PDB entry 9D3L | electron microscopy, 2.80 A resolution | chains D and J of the 12 polymer chains in the assembly

[Chain D]
Name: Histone H2B type 1-M
Source organism: Homo sapiens
UniProtKB: Q99879 (H2B1M_HUMAN); residues 34-123 here correspond to UniProt positions 35-124 (UniProt number = residue number + 1)
Chain sequence (90 residues; numbered 34 to 123; the number before each row is that of its first residue):
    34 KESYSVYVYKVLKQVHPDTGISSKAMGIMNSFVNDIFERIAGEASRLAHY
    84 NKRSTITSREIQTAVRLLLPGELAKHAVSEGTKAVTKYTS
Curated features (UniProtKB/Swiss-Prot):
  - modified residue: Lys34 (N6-(2-hydroxyisobutyryl)lysine), Glu35 (PolyADP-ribosyl glutamic acid), Ser36 (Phosphoserine), Lys43 (N6-(2-hydroxyisobutyryl)lysine), Lys46 (N6-(2-hydroxyisobutyryl)lysine), Lys57 (N6,N6-dimethyllysine), Arg79 (Dimethylated arginine), Lys85 (N6,N6,N6-trimethyllysine), Arg86 (Omega-N-methylarginine), Arg92 (Omega-N-methylarginine), Lys108 (N6-(2-hydroxyisobutyryl)lysine), Thr115 (Phosphothreonine), Lys116 (N6-(2-hydroxyisobutyryl)lysine), Lys120 (N6-(2-hydroxyisobutyryl)lysine)
  - glycosylation: Ser112 (O-linked (GlcNAc) serine)
  - cross-link (Glycyl lysine isopeptide (Lys-Gly)): Lys34 (interchain with G-Cter in ubiquitin), Lys120 (interchain with G-Cter in ubiquitin)

[Chain J]
Molecule: 601 DNA
Sequence (124 nucleotides; row label = number of the first residue in the row; numbers below 1 keep their minus sign (DC-72 is residue -72)):
   -72 CAGGATGTATATATCTGACACGTGCCTGGAGACTAGGGAGTAATCCCCTT
   -22 GGCGGTTAAAACGCGGGGGACAGCGCGTACGTGCGTTTAAGCGGTGCTAG
    28 AGCTGTCTACGACCAATTGAGCGG

[Chain D / chain J interface]
Residue-residue contacts - 12 pairs, chain D then chain J:
  Tyr42(D) - DA-53(J)  hydrogen bond to the phosphate
  Tyr42(D) - DC-52(J)  phosphate contact
  Gly53(D) - DA-53(J)  phosphate contact
  Ile54(D) - DC-54(J)  phosphate contact
  Ile54(D) - DA-53(J)  phosphate contact
  Ser55(D) - DC-54(J)  phosphate contact
  Ser56(D) - DC-54(J)  hydrogen bond to the phosphate
  Arg86(D) - DA-34(J)  phosphate contact
  Arg86(D) - DG-33(J)  salt bridge to the phosphate
  Ser87(D) - DG-35(J)  hydrogen bond to the phosphate
  Ser87(D) - DA-34(J)  hydrogen bond to the phosphate
  Thr88(D) - DA-34(J)  hydrogen bond to the phosphate
Also at the interface, not in a pair above, chain D (10 interface residues in all): Glu35, Lys85
Also at the interface, not in a pair above, chain J (7 interface residues in all): DG-45

[In short]
10 residues of chain D and 7 residues of chain J are in contact; the contacts include 5 hydrogen bonds and 1
salt bridge. Among the polar pairs are Tyr42(D)-DA-53(J), Ser56(D)-DC-54(J) and Ser87(D)-DG-35(J).
Chain D is Histone H2B type 1-M (Homo sapiens) and chain J is 601 DNA; the structure, Two Dsup molecules in
complex with the nucleosome open from the left side, was determined by electron microscopy together with 9D3K,
9D3N, 9D3O, 9D3Q, 9D3R, 9D3S and 9D3T from the same study.
